7B1F - chains A and D of the 4 polymer chains in the assembly; structure by X-ray diffraction, 1.75 A resolution.

[Chain A]
Name: Mitotic spindle assembly checkpoint protein MAD1
Organism: Homo sapiens
Reference sequence: Q9Y6D9 (MD1L1_HUMAN); residues 597-718 here = UniProt positions 597-718
Sequence (122 residues; each row starts with the number of its first residue):
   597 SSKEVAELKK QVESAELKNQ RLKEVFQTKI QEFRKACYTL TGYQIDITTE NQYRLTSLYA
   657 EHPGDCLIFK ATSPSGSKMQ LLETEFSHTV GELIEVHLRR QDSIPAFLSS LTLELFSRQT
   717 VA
Curated features (UniProtKB/Swiss-Prot):
  - modified residue: S598 (Phosphoserine), S610 (Phosphoserine), Y634 (Phosphotyrosine), T716 (Phosphothreonine)
  - natural variant: E628 to A718 (deletion: In MVA7)
  - mutagenesis: S597 to A718 (Defective dimerization. Reduces binding to the closed and open conformations of MAD2L1. Impairs mitotic checkpoint signaling abolishing mitotic arrest, and shortens the duration of mitosis), S598 (S598A/E: Does not impact the duration of mitosis), S610 (S610A/E: Impairs mitotic checkpoint signaling and shortens the duration of mitosis), Y634 (Y634E: Reduces binding to closed and open conformations of MAD2L1. Impairs mitotic checkpoint signaling abolishing mitotic arrest, and shortens the duration of mitosis ...), T716 (T716A/E: Reduces binding to closed and open conformations of MAD2L1. Impairs mitotic checkpoint signaling and shortens the duration of mitosis)
From the paper describing this entry:
  - mutagenesis - L618A, F629A: decreased expression
  - self-association interface (contacts with another copy of this molecule); pairs are residue here / residue on that copy: F629-F629 (hydrophobic contact), L618
  - conformationally variable residues: K605 to Y655

[Chain D]
Name: Mitotic checkpoint serine/threonine-protein kinase BUB1
Notes: EC 2.7.11.1
Reference sequence: O43683 (BUB1_HUMAN); numbering as in UniProt (aligned over 455-479)
Sequence (26 residues; each row starts with the number of its first residue):
   455 KVQPSPTVHT KEALGFIMNM FQAPTS
Disordered / not traced: 455-456, 478-480
Differences from the reference sequence: expression tag (480)
Modified positions: S459 (phosphoserine; SEP); T461 (phosphothreonine; TPO)
Curated features (UniProtKB/Swiss-Prot):
  - region: P458 to Q476 (Essential for loading of BUBR1, MAD1L1 and MAD2L1 to kinetochores)
From the paper describing this entry:
  - post-translational modification sites: S459, T461

[Interface between chain A and chain D]
Residue-residue contacts - 19 pairs, chain A then chain D:
  K619(A) with F470(D)
  Q623(A) with M474(D)
  I626(A) with M474(D); F475(D), hydrophobic
  Q627(A) with M474(D), hydrogen bond (side chain-backbone); A477(D)
  R630(A) with M474(D); F475(D), hydrogen bond (side chain-backbone); Q476(D); A477(D)
  D642(A) with F475(D); Q476(D); A477(D)
  I643(A) with M472(D), hydrophobic; F475(D), hydrogen bond (backbone-backbone); Q476(D), hydrogen bond (backbone-side chain)
  T644(A) with M472(D); Q476(D)
  R650(A) with Q476(D), hydrogen bond
Other interface residues (no listed pair), chain A (12 interface residues in all): I641, T645, N647
From the paper, about this interface:
  - pairs named by the authors: K619(A)-F470(D) (cation-pi contact), R650(A)-Q476(D)
  - hot spots on chain A (mutagenesis) - L618A: abolished binding to Mitotic checkpoint serine/threonine-protein kinase BUB1 (chain D)
  - hot spots on chain A (mutagenesis) - Q627A/I643A/R650A (Kd 14.5 uM), Q627A/R630A/I643A/R650A (Kd 25 uM), R630A (Kd 10 uM): decreased binding to Mitotic checkpoint serine/threonine-protein kinase BUB1 (chain D)
  - hot spots on chain A (mutagenesis) - I643A: unchanged binding to Mitotic checkpoint serine/threonine-protein kinase BUB1 (chain D)

[In short]
The interface between chain A and chain D involves 12 residues on one side and 6 on the other; the contacts
include 5 hydrogen bonds. Among the polar pairs are Q627(A)-M474(D), R630(A)-F475(D) and I643(A)-Q476(D). The
paper describes a cation-pi contact between K619(A) and F470(D); a contact between R650(A) and Q476(D). The
paper reports that Q627A/I643A/R650A, Q627A/R630A/I643A/R650A and R630A of chain A reduce binding to Mitotic
checkpoint serine/threonine-protein kinase BUB1 (chain D); modification sites S459(D) and T461(D); 6
substitutions were tested in all.
Chain A is Mitotic spindle assembly checkpoint protein MAD1 (Homo sapiens) and chain D is Mitotic checkpoint
serine/threonine-protein kinase BUB1; the structure, Orthorhombic P212121 Structure of Human Mad1 C-terminal
Domain in Complex with Phosphorylated Bub1 CD1 Domain, was determined by X-ray diffraction together with 7B1H
and 7B1J from the same study.
